PDB entry 3WCP | X-ray diffraction, 1.94 A resolution | chains A and C of the 4 polymer chains in the assembly

== Chain A (and C) ==
Name: Hemoglobin subunit alpha
From: Homo sapiens
Notes: chain C of this document is another copy of the same molecule, construct and numbering; everything in this record applies to it too
UniProtKB: P69905 (HBA_HUMAN); residues 1-141 here correspond to UniProt positions 2-142 (UniProt number = residue number + 1)
Sequence (141 residues; each row starts with the number of its first residue):
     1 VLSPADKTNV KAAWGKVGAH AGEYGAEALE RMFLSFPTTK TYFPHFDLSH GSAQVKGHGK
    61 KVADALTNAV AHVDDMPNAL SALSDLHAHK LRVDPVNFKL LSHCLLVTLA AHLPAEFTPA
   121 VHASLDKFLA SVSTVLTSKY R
Ion coordination: heme Fe near His87 (its only coordinating residue here)
Residues lining bound ligands: heme (HEM): Met32, Thr39, Tyr42, Phe43, His45, Phe46, His58, Lys61, Val62, Ala65, Leu66, Leu83, Leu86, His87, Leu91, Val93, Asn97, Phe98, Leu101, Leu105, Val132, Leu136
Swiss-Prot annotation at these positions:
  - binding site (O2): His58
  - binding site (heme b): His87
  - site: Thr8, Asn9 (Microbial infection: Cleavage), Lys11 (Not glycated), Ala13, Trp14 (Microbial infection: Cleavage), Tyr24, Gly25 (Microbial infection: Cleavage), Leu29, Glu30 (Microbial infection: Cleavage), His45, Phe46 (Microbial infection: Cleavage), Asp47, Leu48 (Microbial infection: Cleavage), Ser52, Ala53 (Microbial infection: Cleavage), Val55, Lys56 (Microbial infection: Cleavage), Lys56 (Not glycated), Gly59, Lys60 (Microbial infection: Cleavage), Lys60 (Not glycated), Lys90 (Not glycated), Leu91, Arg92 (Microbial infection: Cleavage), Lys99 (Not glycated), Leu106, Val107 (Microbial infection: Cleavage), Thr108, Leu109 (Microbial infection: Cleavage), Val121, His122 (Microbial infection: Cleavage), Ser133, Thr134 (Microbial infection: Cleavage)
  - modified residue: Ser3 (Phosphoserine), Lys7 (N6-succinyllysine), Thr8 (Phosphothreonine), Lys11 (N6-succinyllysine), Lys16 (N6-acetyllysine), Tyr24 (Phosphotyrosine), Ser35 (Phosphoserine), Lys40 (N6-succinyllysine), Ser49 (Phosphoserine), Ser102 (Phosphoserine), Thr108 (Phosphothreonine), Ser124 (Phosphoserine), Ser131 (Phosphoserine), Thr134 (Phosphothreonine), Thr137 (Phosphothreonine), Ser138 (Phosphoserine)
  - glycosylation (N-linked (Glc) (glycation) lysine): Lys7, Lys16, Lys40, Lys61

== How chain A and chain C interact ==
Residue-residue contacts - 4 pairs, chain A then chain C:
  Asp126(A) - Arg141(C)  salt bridge
  Lys127(A) - Arg141(C)  hydrogen bond (side chain-backbone)
  Arg141(A) - Asp126(C)  salt bridge
  Arg141(A) - Lys127(C)  hydrogen bond (backbone-side chain)
Other interface residues (no listed pair), chain A (6 interface residues in all): Val1, Ala130, Ser138
Other interface residues (no listed pair), chain C (6 interface residues in all): Val1, Ala130, Ser138

== Summary ==
Chain A and chain C each contribute 6 residues to their interface; the contacts include 2 hydrogen bonds and 2
salt bridges. Polar contacts include Asp126(A)-Arg141(C) and Lys127(A)-Arg141(C). Bound to chain A: heme.
Chain A and chain C are both Hemoglobin subunit alpha (Homo sapiens); the structure, Deoxyhemoglobin SH-drug
complex, was determined by X-ray diffraction.
